PDB entry 1OQS | X-ray diffraction, 1.90 A resolution | chains A and B

# Chain A
Protein: Phospholipase A2 RV-7
Source organism: Daboia russellii siamensis
Notes: EC 3.1.1.4
UniProtKB: P31100 (PA27_DABRU); the construct has insertions or renumbered stretches relative to UniProt, so the offset changes along the chain: 1-14 = UniProt 17-30; 16-56 = UniProt 31-71; 68-86 = UniProt 75-93; 88-122 = UniProt 94-128; 1 more segments
Chain sequence (122 residues; row label = number of the first residue in the row; note: 11 numbers in that range are skipped by the numbering (no residue carries them; nothing is unmodelled there)):
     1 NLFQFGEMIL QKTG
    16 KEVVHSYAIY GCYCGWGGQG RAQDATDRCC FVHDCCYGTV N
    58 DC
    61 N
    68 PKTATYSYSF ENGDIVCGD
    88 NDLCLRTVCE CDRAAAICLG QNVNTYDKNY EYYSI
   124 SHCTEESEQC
Construct notes: conflict Gln11 (Glu27 in P31100)
Cystine bridges: Cys27-Cys126, Cys29-Cys45, Cys44-Cys105, Cys50-Cys133, Cys51-Cys98, Cys59-Cys91, Cys84-Cys96
Curated features (UniProtKB/Swiss-Prot):
  - active site: His48, Asp99
  - binding site (Ca(2+)): Tyr28, Gly30, Gly32, Asp49

# Chain B
Protein: Phospholipase A2 RV-4
Source organism: Daboia russellii siamensis
Notes: EC 3.1.1.4
UniProtKB: Q02471 (PA24_DABRU); the construct has insertions or renumbered stretches relative to UniProt, so the offset changes along the chain: 1-14 = UniProt 17-30; 16-56 = UniProt 31-71; 68-86 = UniProt 75-93; 88-122 = UniProt 94-128; 1 more segments
Chain sequence (122 residues; row label = number of the first residue in the row; note: 11 numbers in that range are skipped by the numbering (no residue carries them; nothing is unmodelled there)):
     1 NLFQFARMIN GKLG
    16 AFSVWNYISY GCYCGWGGQG TPKDATDRCC FVHDCCYGGV K
    58 GC
    61 N
    68 PKLAIYSYSF QRGNIVCGR
    88 NNGCLRTICE CDRVAANCFH QNKNTYNKEY KFLSS
   124 SKCRQRSEQC
Cystine bridges: Cys27-Cys126, Cys29-Cys45, Cys44-Cys105, Cys50-Cys133, Cys51-Cys98, Cys59-Cys91, Cys84-Cys96
Curated features (UniProtKB/Swiss-Prot):
  - active site: His48, Asp99
  - binding site (Ca(2+)): Tyr28, Gly30, Gly32, Asp49

# How chain A and chain B interact
Contacting residue pairs (64; chain A residue first):
  Asn1(A) - Gly32(B)
  Asn1(A) - Gly33(B)
  Asn1(A) - Gln34(B)  hydrogen bond
  Leu2(A) - Gly30(B)
  Leu2(A) - Trp31(B)
  Leu2(A) - Gly32(B)  hydrogen bond (backbone-backbone)
  Phe3(A) - Gly26(B)
  Phe3(A) - Cys27(B)
  Phe3(A) - Trp31(B)
  Phe3(A) - Gly32(B)  hydrogen bond (backbone-backbone)
  Phe3(A) - Gly33(B)
  Phe3(A) - Gln34(B)
  Phe3(A) - Leu120(B)
  Phe3(A) - Ser122(B)
  Phe3(A) - Cys126(B)  hydrophobic
  Phe5(A) - Trp31(B)  hydrophobic
  Glu7(A) - Ser122(B)  hydrogen bond
  Ile9(A) - Trp31(B)  hydrophobic
  Val18(A) - Trp31(B)  hydrophobic
  Val19(A) - Ile23(B)
  Val19(A) - Ser24(B)
  Val19(A) - Phe119(B)  hydrophobic
  His20(A) - Phe119(B)
  Ala23(A) - Ile23(B)
  Ala23(A) - Trp31(B)
  Ile24(A) - Trp20(B)  hydrophobic
  Ile24(A) - Ile23(B)  hydrophobic
  Tyr28(A) - Lys69(B)  hydrogen bond (backbone-side chain)
  Gly30(A) - Leu2(B)
  Trp31(A) - Leu2(B)
  Trp31(A) - Phe3(B)  hydrogen bond (backbone-backbone)
  Trp31(A) - Phe5(B)  hydrophobic
  Trp31(A) - Ala6(B)  hydrophobic
  Trp31(A) - Ile9(B)  hydrophobic
  Trp31(A) - Val19(B)  hydrophobic
  Trp31(A) - Ile23(B)
  Gly32(A) - Asn1(B)
  Gly32(A) - Leu2(B)  hydrogen bond (backbone-backbone)
  Gly32(A) - Phe3(B)  hydrogen bond (backbone-backbone)
  Gly33(A) - Asn1(B)  hydrogen bond (backbone-side chain)
  Gly33(A) - Lys69(B)
  Gly33(A) - Leu70(B)
  Gln34(A) - Asn1(B)  hydrogen bond
  Gln34(A) - Phe3(B)
  Asp49(A) - Asn61(B)  hydrogen bond (backbone-side chain)
  Asp49(A) - Lys69(B)  salt bridge
  Asp49(A) - Leu70(B)
  Gly53(A) - Asn61(B)
  Asn56(A) - Lys56(B)  hydrogen bond (backbone-side chain)
  Asn61(A) - Asp49(B)  hydrogen bond (side chain-backbone)
  Asn61(A) - Gly53(B)
  Lys69(A) - Tyr28(B)  hydrogen bond (side chain-backbone)
  Lys69(A) - Gly30(B)  hydrogen bond (side chain-backbone)
  Lys69(A) - Gly32(B)
  Lys69(A) - Gly33(B)
  Lys69(A) - Asp49(B)  salt bridge
  Thr70(A) - Gly33(B)
  Thr70(A) - Asp49(B)
  Thr72(A) - Gln34(B)
  Tyr119(A) - Trp20(B)  hydrophobic
  Ser121(A) - Phe3(B)
  Ile122(A) - Trp20(B)  hydrophobic
  His125(A) - Phe3(B)
  Cys133(A) - Leu70(B)  hydrophobic
Also at the interface, not in a pair above, chain A (35 interface residues in all): Gly6, Cys29, Phe46, Cys50, Cys126, Ser130
Also at the interface, not in a pair above, chain B (34 interface residues in all): Gln4, Arg7, Phe17, Tyr22, Ile72, Ser121

# Summary
35 residues of chain A face 34 of chain B across their interface; the contacts include 15 hydrogen bonds and 2
salt bridges. Among the polar pairs are Asp49(A)-Lys69(B), Lys69(A)-Asp49(B) and Asn1(A)-Gln34(B).
Chain A is Phospholipase A2 RV-7 and chain B is Phospholipase A2 RV-4, both from Daboia russellii siamensis;
the structure, Crystal Structure of RV4/RV7 Complex, was determined by X-ray diffraction.
